Entry 1EUV (X-ray diffraction, 1.60 A resolution); this record covers chains A and B.

== Chain A ==
Name: ULP1 protease
From: Saccharomyces cerevisiae
Notes: fragment: c-terminal protease domain
UniProtKB: Q02724 (ULP1_YEAST); residues 401-621 here = UniProt positions 401-621
Chain sequence (221 residues; numbered 401 to 621; the number before each row is that of its first residue):
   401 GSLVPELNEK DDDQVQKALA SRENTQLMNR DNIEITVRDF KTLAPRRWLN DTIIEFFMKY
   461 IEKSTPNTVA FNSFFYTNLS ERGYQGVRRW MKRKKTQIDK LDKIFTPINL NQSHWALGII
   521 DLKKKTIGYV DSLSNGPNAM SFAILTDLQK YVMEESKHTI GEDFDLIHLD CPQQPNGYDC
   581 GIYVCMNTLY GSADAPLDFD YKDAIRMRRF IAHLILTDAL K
Sequence notes: cloning artifact (401-402)
UniProt features mapped onto this chain:
  - active site: His-514, Asp-531, Cys-580

== Chain B ==
Name: Ubitqutin-like protein SMT3
From: Saccharomyces cerevisiae
Notes: fragment: smt3 residues 13-98
UniProtKB: Q12306 (SMT3_YEAST); residues 13-98 here = UniProt positions 13-98
Chain sequence (86 residues; numbered 13 to 98; the number before each row is that of its first residue):
    13 EVKPEVKPET HINLKVSDGS SEIFFKIKKT TPLRRLMEAF AKRQGKEMDS LRFLYDGIRI
    73 QADQTPEDLD MEDNDIIEAH REQIGG
Disordered / not traced: 13-19
UniProt features mapped onto this chain:
  - cross-link: Gly-98 (Glycyl lysine isopeptide (Gly-Lys) (interchain with K-? in acceptor proteins))

== Interface between chain A and chain B ==
Pairs across the interface (63; chain A residue first):
  Gln-426(A) / Gln-73(B)
  Asn-429(A) / Gln-73(B)
  Asn-432(A) / Ile-70(B)
  Asn-432(A) / Arg-71(B)  hydrogen bond (side chain-backbone)
  Asn-432(A) / Gln-76(B)  hydrogen bond
  Ile-433(A) / Arg-71(B)
  Glu-434(A) / Gln-73(B)  hydrogen bond
  Arg-438(A) / Asp-61(B)  salt bridge
  Arg-438(A) / Glu-94(B)  salt bridge
  Trp-448(A) / Ile-96(B)  hydrophobic
  Trp-448(A) / Gly-97(B)
  Trp-448(A) / Gly-98(B)
  Leu-449(A) / Ile-96(B)
  Leu-449(A) / Gly-97(B)  hydrogen bond (backbone-backbone)
  Asn-450(A) / Arg-64(B)
  Asn-450(A) / Glu-94(B)  hydrogen bond
  Asn-450(A) / Gln-95(B)
  Asp-451(A) / Arg-64(B)  salt bridge
  Asp-451(A) / Arg-71(B)  salt bridge
  Asp-451(A) / Glu-94(B)
  Asp-451(A) / Gln-95(B)  hydrogen bond (side chain-backbone)
  Thr-452(A) / Arg-64(B)  hydrogen bond
  Thr-452(A) / Arg-71(B)  hydrogen bond
  Glu-455(A) / Arg-71(B)  salt bridge
  Asn-472(A) / Gly-69(B)  hydrogen bond (side chain-backbone)
  Ser-473(A) / Gln-95(B)  hydrogen bond
  Phe-474(A) / Arg-64(B)
  Phe-474(A) / Leu-66(B)  hydrophobic
  Phe-474(A) / His-92(B)
  Phe-474(A) / Arg-93(B)
  Phe-474(A) / Gln-95(B)
  Thr-477(A) / Gln-95(B)  hydrogen bond
  Asn-478(A) / Glu-90(B)  hydrogen bond
  Asn-478(A) / His-92(B)
  Arg-489(A) / Tyr-67(B)  hydrogen bond
  Arg-489(A) / Asp-68(B)  salt bridge
  Arg-489(A) / Asp-87(B)  salt bridge
  Trp-490(A) / Asp-68(B)
  Trp-490(A) / Gly-69(B)
  Arg-493(A) / Tyr-67(B)  hydrogen bond
  Arg-493(A) / Asp-68(B)  salt bridge
  Arg-493(A) / Ile-70(B)
  Arg-493(A) / Asp-82(B)  salt bridge
  Asn-509(A) / Gln-95(B)
  Asn-509(A) / Ile-96(B)  hydrogen bond (side chain-backbone)
  Gln-512(A) / Arg-93(B)
  Gln-512(A) / Glu-94(B)  hydrogen bond (side chain-backbone)
  Gln-512(A) / Gln-95(B)
  Gln-512(A) / Ile-96(B)  hydrogen bond (side chain-backbone)
  Ser-513(A) / Ile-96(B)
  Ser-513(A) / Gly-97(B)
  Ser-513(A) / Gly-98(B)  hydrogen bond (backbone-backbone)
  His-514(A) / Gly-97(B)
  His-514(A) / Gly-98(B)
  Trp-515(A) / Gln-95(B)
  Trp-515(A) / Ile-96(B)
  Trp-515(A) / Gly-97(B)  hydrogen bond (side chain-backbone)
  Gln-574(A) / Gly-98(B)  hydrogen bond (side chain-backbone)
  Gly-577(A) / Gly-98(B)
  Tyr-578(A) / Gly-98(B)  hydrogen bond (backbone-backbone)
  Asp-579(A) / Gly-98(B)  hydrogen bond (backbone-backbone)
  Cys-580(A) / Gly-97(B)
  Cys-580(A) / Gly-98(B)  covalent bond
Interface residues without a listed pair, chain A (33 interface residues in all): Asp-439, Arg-482, Gly-486
Interface residues without a listed pair, chain B (22 interface residues in all): Ile-72, Leu-81

== Overview ==
33 residues of chain A and 22 residues of chain B are in contact; the contacts include 1 covalent bond, 22
hydrogen bonds and 9 salt bridges. Polar pairs include Arg-438(A)/Asp-61(B), Arg-438(A)/Glu-94(B) and
Asp-451(A)/Arg-64(B). UniProt lists 3 active-site residues on chain A.
Here chain A is ULP1 protease and chain B is Ubitqutin-like protein SMT3, both from Saccharomyces cerevisiae.
Entry 1EUV (X-ray structure of the C-terminal ULP1 protease domain in complex with SMT3, the yeast ortholog of
...) was determined by X-ray diffraction.
